Entry 7GXQ (X-ray diffraction, 1.85 A resolution); this record covers chains A and D.

# Chain A
Protein: B-cell lymphoma 6 protein
From: Homo sapiens
Reference sequence: P41182 (BCL6_HUMAN); residue numbers follow UniProt; this construct covers 5-129
Amino-acid sequence (128 residues; row label = number of the first residue in the row):
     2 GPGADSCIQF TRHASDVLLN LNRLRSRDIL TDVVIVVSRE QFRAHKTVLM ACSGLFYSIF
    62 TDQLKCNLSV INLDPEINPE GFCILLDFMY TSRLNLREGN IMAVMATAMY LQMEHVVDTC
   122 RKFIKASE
Disordered / not traced: 2-6
Construct notes: expression tag (2-4)
Ligand contacts: A1ACC ((8S)-5-chloro-7-[(2-oxo-2,3-dihydro-1H-indol-5-yl)amino]pyrazolo[1,5-a]pyrimidine-3-carbonitrile): Asn21, Arg24, Leu25, Arg28, Ile30, Met51, Ala52, Cys53, Ser54, Gly55, Tyr58, Gln113, Met114, Glu115
Curated features (UniProtKB/Swiss-Prot):
  - mutagenesis: Asn21 (N21K: Abolishes interaction with NCOR2 and HDAC2, no effect on interaction with CTBP1 and transcriptional autoinhibition; when associated with A-116 and 376-Q--Q-379), Ser59 (S59A: Abolished ubiquitination by the SCF(FBXL17) complex), His116 (H116A: Abolishes interaction with NCOR2 and HDAC2, no effect on interaction with CTBP1 and transcriptional autoinhibition; when associated with K-21 and 376-Q--Q-379)

# Chain D
Protein: WVIP tetrapeptide
Amino-acid sequence (6 residues; row label = number of the first residue in the row; numbering starts at 0):
     0 XWVIPA
Modified residues: ACE (acetyl group) at position 0

# How chain A and chain D interact
Contacting residue pairs - 11 pairs, chain A then chain D:
  Cys8(A) with Pro4(D)
  Ile9(A) with Trp1(D), hydrophobic; Val2(D)
  Gln10(A) with ACE_0(D); Trp1(D); Val2(D), hydrogen bond (backbone-backbone); Pro4(D)
  Phe11(A) with ACE_0(D); Trp1(D)
  Thr12(A) with ACE_0(D), hydrogen bond (backbone-backbone); Val2(D)
Other interface residues (no listed pair), chain D (5 interface residues in all): Ile3

# Summary
Chain A and chain D each contribute 5 residues to their interface; the contacts include 2 hydrogen bonds. The
backbones hydrogen-bond at Gln10(A)-Val2(D) and Thr12(A)-ACE_0(D). Ligands of chain A: compound A1ACC. From
UniProt: 3 mutagenesis sites on chain A.
Chain A is B-cell lymphoma 6 protein (Homo sapiens) and chain D is WVIP tetrapeptide; the structure, Crystal
Structure of B-cell lymphoma 6 protein BTB domain in complex with ligand 9 at 2.84 ..., was determined by
X-ray diffraction (same publication as 7GUD, 7GUE, 7GUF, 7GUG, 7GUH, 7GUI and 126 further entries).
